PDB entry 1JDN | X-ray diffraction, 2.90 A resolution | chain A

[Chain A]
Protein: Atrial natriuretic peptide clearance receptor
From: Homo sapiens
UniProt: P17342 (ANPC_HUMAN); residues -1 to 439 here correspond to UniProt positions 44-484 (UniProt number = residue number + 45)
Sequence (441 residues; each row starts with the number of its first residue; numbers below 1 keep their minus sign (Glu-1 is residue -1)):
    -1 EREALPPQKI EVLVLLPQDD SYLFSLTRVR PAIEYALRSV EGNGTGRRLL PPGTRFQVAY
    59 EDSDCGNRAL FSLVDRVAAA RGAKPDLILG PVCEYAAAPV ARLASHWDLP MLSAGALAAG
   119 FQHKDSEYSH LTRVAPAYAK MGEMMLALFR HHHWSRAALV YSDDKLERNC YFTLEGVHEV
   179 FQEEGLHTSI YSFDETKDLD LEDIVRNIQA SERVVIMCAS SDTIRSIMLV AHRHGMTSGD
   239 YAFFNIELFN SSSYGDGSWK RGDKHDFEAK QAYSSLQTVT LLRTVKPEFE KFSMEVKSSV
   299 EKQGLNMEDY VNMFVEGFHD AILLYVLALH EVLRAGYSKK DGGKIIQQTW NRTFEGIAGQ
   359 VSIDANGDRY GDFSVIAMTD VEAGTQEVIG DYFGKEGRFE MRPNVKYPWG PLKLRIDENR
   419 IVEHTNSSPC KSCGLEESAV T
Not modelled in the structure: -1 to 4, 41-47, 419-439
UniProt features mapped onto this chain:
  - binding site (chloride): Ser61, Val90, Cys91
  - glycosylation (N-linked (GlcNAc...) asparagine): Asn41 (complex), Asn248 (high mannose), Asn349 (complex)
Disulfides: Cys63-Cys91, Cys168-Cys216
Glycans and other covalent adducts: glycan linked to Asn248, Asn349

[Summary]
Covalently linked N-acetylglucosamine: at Asn248 and Asn349. Curated annotation (UniProt) lists 3
chloride-binding residues.
Chain A is Atrial natriuretic peptide clearance receptor (Homo sapiens); the structure, Crystal Structure of
Hormone Receptor, was determined by X-ray diffraction together with 1JDP from the same study.
